Entry 7JY0 (X-ray diffraction, 1.63 A resolution); this record covers chains A and D of the 4 polymer chains in the assembly.

Chain A:
Molecule: Hemoglobin subunit alpha
Source organism: Homo sapiens
Reference sequence: P69905 (HBA_HUMAN); residues 1-141 here correspond to UniProt positions 2-142 (UniProt number = residue number + 1)
Sequence (141 residues; numbered 1 to 141; the number before each row is that of its first residue):
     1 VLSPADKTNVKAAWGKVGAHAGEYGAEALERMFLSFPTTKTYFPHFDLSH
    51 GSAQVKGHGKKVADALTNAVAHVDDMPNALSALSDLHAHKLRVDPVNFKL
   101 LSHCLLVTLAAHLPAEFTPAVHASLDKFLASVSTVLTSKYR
Ion coordination: heme Fe: His87 (together with carbon monoxide)
Ligand contacts:
  - carbon monoxide (CMO): Leu29, Phe43, His58, Val62, His87, Leu101
  - heme (HEM): Met32, Thr39, Tyr42, Phe43, His45, Phe46, His58, Lys61, Val62, Ala65, Leu66, Leu83, Leu86, His87, Leu91, Val93, Asn97, Phe98, Leu101, Val132, Leu136
  - 1,4,7,10,13,16-hexaoxacyclooctadecane (O4B), molecule 1: Lys7, Lys11, Val70, Ala71, Val73, Asp74
  - 1,4,7,10,13,16-hexaoxacyclooctadecane (O4B), molecule 2: Phe33, Leu34, Pro37, Lys40, Leu48
  - VOM (2-amino-3-{(1S)-1-[5-fluoro-2-(1H-pyrazol-1-yl)phenyl]ethoxy}quinoline-6-carboxamide), molecule 1: Val1, Leu2, Lys7, Val73, Asp74, Met76, Ser131
  - VOM, molecule 2: Asp74, Asp75, Met76, Pro77, Asn78, Ser131, Thr134, Val135
Swiss-Prot annotation at these positions:
  - binding site (O2): His58
  - binding site (heme b): His87
  - site: Thr8, Asn9 (Microbial infection: Cleavage), Lys11 (Not glycated), Ala13, Trp14 (Microbial infection: Cleavage), Tyr24, Gly25 (Microbial infection: Cleavage), Leu29, Glu30 (Microbial infection: Cleavage), His45, Phe46 (Microbial infection: Cleavage), Asp47, Leu48 (Microbial infection: Cleavage), Ser52, Ala53 (Microbial infection: Cleavage), Val55, Lys56 (Microbial infection: Cleavage), Lys56 (Not glycated), Gly59, Lys60 (Microbial infection: Cleavage), Lys60 (Not glycated), Lys90 (Not glycated), Leu91, Arg92 (Microbial infection: Cleavage), Lys99 (Not glycated), Leu106, Val107 (Microbial infection: Cleavage), Thr108, Leu109 (Microbial infection: Cleavage), Val121, His122 (Microbial infection: Cleavage), Ser133, Thr134 (Microbial infection: Cleavage)
  - modified residue: Ser3 (Phosphoserine), Lys7 (N6-succinyllysine), Thr8 (Phosphothreonine), Lys11 (N6-succinyllysine), Lys16 (N6-acetyllysine), Tyr24 (Phosphotyrosine), Ser35 (Phosphoserine), Lys40 (N6-succinyllysine), Ser49 (Phosphoserine), Ser102 (Phosphoserine), Thr108 (Phosphothreonine), Ser124 (Phosphoserine), Ser131 (Phosphoserine), Thr134 (Phosphothreonine), Thr137 (Phosphothreonine), Ser138 (Phosphoserine)
  - glycosylation (N-linked (Glc) (glycation) lysine): Lys7, Lys16, Lys40, Lys61

Chain D:
Molecule: Hemoglobin subunit beta
Source organism: Homo sapiens
Reference sequence: P68871 (HBB_HUMAN); residues 1-146 here correspond to UniProt positions 2-147 (UniProt number = residue number + 1)
Sequence (146 residues; each row starts with the number of its first residue):
     1 VHLTPEEKSAVTALWGKVNVDEVGGEALGRLLVVYPWTQRFFESFGDLST
    51 PDAVMGNPKVKAHGKKVLGAFSDGLAHLDNLKGTFATLSELHCDKLHVDP
   101 ENFRLLGNVLVCVLAHHFGKEFTPPVQAAYQKVVAGVANALAHKYH
Ion coordination: heme Fe: His92 (together with carbon monoxide)
Ligand contacts:
  - carbon monoxide (CMO): Leu28, Phe42, His63, Val67, His92
  - heme (HEM): Leu31, Thr38, Phe41, Phe42, Ser44, Phe45, His63, Lys66, Val67, Ala70, Phe71, Leu88, Leu91, His92, Leu96, Val98, Asn102, Phe103, Leu106, Val137, Leu141
  - 1,4,7,10,13,16-hexaoxacyclooctadecane (O4B): Pro58, Lys59, Ala62
Swiss-Prot annotation at these positions:
  - binding site ((2R)-2,3-bisphosphoglycerate): Val1, His2, Lys82, His143
  - binding site (heme b): His63, His92
  - site: Glu7, Lys8 (Microbial infection: Cleavage), Gly25, Glu26 (Microbial infection: Cleavage), Gly29, Arg30 (Microbial infection: Cleavage), Tyr35, Pro36 (Microbial infection: Cleavage), Trp37, Thr38 (Microbial infection: Cleavage), Phe45, Gly46 (Microbial infection: Cleavage), Asp52, Ala53 (Microbial infection: Cleavage), Gly56, Asn57 (Microbial infection: Cleavage), Lys59 (Not glycated), Phe71, Ser72 (Microbial infection: Cleavage), Gly74, Leu75 (Microbial infection: Cleavage), Lys82 (Not glycated), Thr84, Phe85 (Microbial infection: Cleavage), His92, Cys93 (Microbial infection: Cleavage), Lys95 (Not glycated), Arg104, Leu105 (Microbial infection: Cleavage), Leu110, Val111 (Microbial infection: Cleavage), Gly119, Lys120 (Microbial infection: Cleavage), Phe122, Thr123 (Microbial infection: Cleavage), Ala128, Ala129 (Microbial infection: Cleavage) and 2 more in UniProt
  - modified residue: Val1 (N-acetylvaline), Ser9 (Phosphoserine), Thr12 (Phosphothreonine), Ser44 (Phosphoserine), Thr50 (Phosphothreonine), Lys59 (N6-acetyllysine), Lys82 (N6-acetyllysine), Thr87 (Phosphothreonine), Cys93 (S-nitrosocysteine), Lys144 (N6-acetyllysine)
  - glycosylation: Val1 (N-linked (Glc) (glycation) valine), Lys8 (N-linked (Glc) (glycation) lysine), Lys17 (N-linked (Glc) (glycation) lysine), Lys66 (N-linked (Glc) (glycation) lysine), Lys120 (N-linked (Glc) (glycation) lysine), Lys144 (N-linked (Glc) (glycation) lysine)

Interface between chain A and chain D:
Residue-residue contacts (14; chain A residue first):
  Thr38(A) with His97(D)
  Thr41(A) with Arg40(D), hydrogen bond (backbone-side chain)
  Tyr42(A) with Arg40(D)
  Leu91(A) with Arg40(D)
  Arg92(A) with Pro36(D), hydrogen bond (side chain-backbone); Trp37(D); Gln39(D), hydrogen bond; Arg40(D)
  Val93(A) with Trp37(D)
  Asp94(A) with Trp37(D); Asp99(D); Asn102(D), hydrogen bond
  Pro95(A) with Trp37(D)
  Val96(A) with Asp99(D)
Interface residues without a listed pair, chain A (10 interface residues in all): Lys139

Summary:
10 residues of chain A face 7 of chain D across their interface; the contacts include 4 hydrogen bonds. Among
the polar pairs are Thr41(A)-Arg40(D), Arg92(A)-Pro36(D) and Arg92(A)-Gln39(D). Chain A binds heme, carbon
monoxide, 1,4,7,10,13,16-hexaoxacyclooctadecane and compound VOM.
Here chain A is Hemoglobin subunit alpha and chain D is Hemoglobin subunit beta, both from Homo sapiens. Entry
7JY0 (Structure of HbA with compound 9) was determined by X-ray diffraction, deposited together with 7JXZ,
7JY1 and 7JY3.
